3ZZH - chains A and D of the 4 polymer chains in the assembly; structure by X-ray diffraction, 2.10 A resolution.

# Chain A (and D)
Molecule: Acetylglutamate kinase
From: Saccharomyces cerevisiae
Notes: EC 2.7.2.8; fragment: amino acid kinase domain, residues 58-356; chain D of this document is another copy of the same molecule, construct and numbering; everything in this record applies to it too
UniProt: Q01217 (ARG56_YEAST); residues 58-356 here = UniProt positions 58-356
Chain sequence (307 residues; numbered 50 to 356; the number before each row is that of its first residue):
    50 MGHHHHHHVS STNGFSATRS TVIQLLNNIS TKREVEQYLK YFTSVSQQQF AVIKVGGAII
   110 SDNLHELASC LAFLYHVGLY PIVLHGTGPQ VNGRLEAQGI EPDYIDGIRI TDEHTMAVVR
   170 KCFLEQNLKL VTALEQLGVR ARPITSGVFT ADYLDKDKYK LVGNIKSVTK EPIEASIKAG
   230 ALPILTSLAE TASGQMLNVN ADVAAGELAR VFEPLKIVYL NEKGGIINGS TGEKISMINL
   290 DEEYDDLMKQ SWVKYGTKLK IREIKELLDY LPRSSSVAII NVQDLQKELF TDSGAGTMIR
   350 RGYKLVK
Unresolved in the structure: 50-61, 353-356 (chain D: 50-62, 352-356)
Construct notes: expression tag (50-57)
Residues lining bound ligands:
  - malonate ion (MLI): Ile157, Leu203, Val211, Gly212, Asn213, Asn247, Val248, Asn249, Val252, Leu308
  - N-acetyl-L-glutamate (NLG): Gly135, Thr136, Gly137, Tyr153, Gly156, Ile157, Arg158, Val168, Phe172, Val211, Ser236, Asn247, Val248, Asn249, Ala250
What the authors report for this chain:
  - catalytic residues: Lys103, Asp251 (by similarity / conservation)

# Chain A / chain D interface
Contacting residue pairs (39; chain A residue first):
  Asn62(A) with Arg68(D)
  Phe64(A) with Ala66(D); Thr67(D); Arg68(D); Val71(D), hydrophobic
  Ser65(A) with Ser65(D); Ala66(D)
  Ala66(A) with Phe64(D); Ser65(D); Ala66(D), hydrogen bond (backbone-backbone); Val71(D), hydrophobic
  Thr67(A) with Phe64(D)
  Arg68(A) with Phe64(D); Phe91(D), hydrogen bond (side chain-backbone)
  Val71(A) with Tyr87(D), hydrophobic; Phe91(D), hydrophobic
  Ile72(A) with Thr92(D)
  Leu74(A) with Val71(D), hydrophobic
  Leu75(A) with Leu74(D), hydrophobic; Leu75(D), hydrophobic; Ile78(D), hydrophobic; Val84(D); Tyr87(D), hydrophobic
  Asn76(A) with Leu88(D)
  Ile78(A) with Leu75(D), hydrophobic; Val84(D)
  Ser79(A) with Ser79(D); Thr80(D); Lys81(D)
  Thr80(A) with Ser79(D)
  Lys81(A) with Ser79(D)
  Val84(A) with Leu75(D); Ile78(D)
  Leu88(A) with Ile72(D), hydrophobic; Leu75(D), hydrophobic; Asn76(D)
  Phe91(A) with Arg68(D), hydrogen bond (backbone-side chain); Leu75(D), hydrophobic
  Thr92(A) with Ile72(D)
Interface residues without a listed pair, chain A (20 interface residues in all): Tyr87

# Summary
Chain A and chain D form an interface of 20 and 19 residues respectively; the contacts include 3 hydrogen
bonds. Polar pairs include Arg68(A)-Phe91(D) and Ala66(A)-Ala66(D). Ligands of chain A: malonate ion and
N-acetyl-L-glutamate. From the paper: catalytic residues Lys103(A) and Asp251(A).
Both chains are Acetylglutamate kinase (Saccharomyces cerevisiae). Entry 3ZZH (Crystal structure of the amino
acid kinase domain from Saccharomyces cerevisiae acetylglutamate kinase in complex with ...) was determined by
X-ray diffraction (same publication as 3ZZF, 3ZZG, 3ZZI and 4AB7).
